Entry 8Z16 (X-ray diffraction, 2.42 A resolution); this record covers chain A.

Chain A:
Name: Flavin-dependent monooxygenase
From: Streptomyces ardesiacus
Reference sequence: A0A7T1BYC5 (A0A7T1BYC5_STRSQ); residue numbers follow UniProt; this construct covers 1-432
Sequence (432 residues; numbered 1 to 432; the number before each row is that of its first residue):
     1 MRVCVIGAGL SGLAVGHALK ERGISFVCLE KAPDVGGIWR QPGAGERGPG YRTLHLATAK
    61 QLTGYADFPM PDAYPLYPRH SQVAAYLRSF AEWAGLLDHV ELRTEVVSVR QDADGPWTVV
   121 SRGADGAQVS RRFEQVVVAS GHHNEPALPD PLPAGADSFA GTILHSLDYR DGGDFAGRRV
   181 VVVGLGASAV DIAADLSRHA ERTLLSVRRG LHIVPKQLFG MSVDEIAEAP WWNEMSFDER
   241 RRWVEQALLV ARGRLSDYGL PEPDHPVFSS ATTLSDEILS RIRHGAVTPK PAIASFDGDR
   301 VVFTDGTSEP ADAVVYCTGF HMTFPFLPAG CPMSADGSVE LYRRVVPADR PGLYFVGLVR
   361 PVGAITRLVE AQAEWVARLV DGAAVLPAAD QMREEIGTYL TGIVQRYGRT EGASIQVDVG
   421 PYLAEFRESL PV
Unresolved in the structure: 427-432
Sequence notes: engineered mutation Ala57 (Asn in A0A7T1BYC5); conflict Met333 (Val in A0A7T1BYC5)
Small-molecule neighbours:
  - 6-dimethylallyl-L-tryptophan (A1D7R; (2S)-2-azanyl-3-[6-(3-methylbut-2-enyl)-1H-indol-3-yl]propanoic acid): Thr58, Val214, Val223, Phe268, Thr272, Leu274, Arg360, Pro361, Val362, Gly363
  - FAD (flavin-adenine dinucleotide): Ile6, Gly7, Ala8, Gly9, Leu10, Ser11, Gly12, Leu29, Glu30, Lys31, Ala32, Gly37, Ile38, Trp39, Pro49, Leu54, His55, Leu56, Ala57, Thr58, Thr63, Thr104, Glu105, Val106, Ala139, Ser140, Gly141, His143, Phe326, Gly363, Ala364, Ile365
  - NADP (NAP; NADP nicotinamide-adenine-dinucleotide phosphate): Ala57, His143, Pro149, Gly184, Leu185, Gly186, Ala187, Ser188, Ala189, Arg208, Arg209, Leu211, Cys317, Thr318, Gly319, Phe320, Arg360

Summary:
Bound to chain A: flavin-adenine dinucleotide, NADP and 6-dimethylallyl-L-tryptophan.
Chain A is Flavin-dependent monooxygenase (Streptomyces ardesiacus); the structure, Crystal structure of DiatB
mutant N57A, was determined by X-ray diffraction together with 8Z12, 8Z13, 8Z14 and 8Z15 from the same study.
